Entry 5A86 (X-ray diffraction, 2.25 A resolution); this record covers chains A and B of the 4 polymer chains in the assembly.

Chain A (and B):
Name: Nuclear receptor subfamily 1 group I member 2
From: Homo sapiens
Notes: chain B of this document is another copy of the same molecule, construct and numbering; everything in this record applies to it too
UniProt: O75469 (NR1I2_HUMAN); residues 130-432 here = UniProt positions 130-432
Sequence (314 residues; numbered 119 to 432; the number before each row is that of its first residue):
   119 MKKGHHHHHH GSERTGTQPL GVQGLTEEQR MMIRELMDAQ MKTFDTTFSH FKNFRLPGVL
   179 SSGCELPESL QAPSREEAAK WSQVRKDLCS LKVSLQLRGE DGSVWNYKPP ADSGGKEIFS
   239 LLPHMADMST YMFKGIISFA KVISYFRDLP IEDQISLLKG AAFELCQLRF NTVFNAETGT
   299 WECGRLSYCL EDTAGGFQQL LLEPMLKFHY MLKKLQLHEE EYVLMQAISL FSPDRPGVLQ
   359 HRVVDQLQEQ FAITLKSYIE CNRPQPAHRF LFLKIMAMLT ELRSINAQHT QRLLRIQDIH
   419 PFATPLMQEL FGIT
Disordered / not traced: 119-142, 178-193, 313-315 (chain B: 119-140, 178-191, 311-313, 432)
Construct notes: expression tag (119-129)
Small-molecule neighbours: D7E (4-chloro-N-[(1R)-1-[1-ethyl-6-(trifluoromethyl)benzimidazol-2-yl]ethyl]benzenesulfonamide): L209, V211, L239, H242, M243, M246, F281, Q285, F288, W299, C301, Y306, M323, H327, H407
Curated features (UniProtKB/Swiss-Prot):
  - binding site (hyperforin): S247, Q285 to F288, H407

How chain A and chain B interact:
Residue-residue contacts - 32 pairs, chain A then chain B:
  L174(A) with V177(B), hydrophobic
  P175(A) with W223(B), hydrogen bond (backbone-side chain)
  G176(A) with W223(B), hydrogen bond (backbone-side chain)
  V177(A) with L215(B), hydrophobic
  L213(A) with W223(B), hydrophobic
  L215(A) with V177(B), hydrophobic
  D219(A) with P228(B); E235(B)
  G220(A) with P228(B)
  S221(A) with Y225(B); K226(B); P228(B)
  V222(A) with N224(B); Y225(B); K226(B), hydrogen bond (backbone-backbone)
  W223(A) with P175(B), hydrogen bond (side chain-backbone); G176(B), hydrogen bond (side chain-backbone); V177(B); W223(B), hydrophobic; N224(B); Y225(B)
  N224(A) with V222(B); W223(B); N224(B), hydrogen bond (backbone-backbone)
  Y225(A) with S221(B); V222(B); W223(B)
  K226(A) with S221(B); V222(B), hydrogen bond (backbone-backbone)
  P228(A) with D219(B); S221(B)
  E235(A) with D219(B)
Also at the interface, not in a pair above, chain A (19 interface residues in all): P227, A229, S238
Also at the interface, not in a pair above, chain B (17 interface residues in all): L174, L213, G220, P227

In short:
19 residues of chain A and 17 residues of chain B are in contact, with 7 hydrogen bonds. Polar contacts
include P175(A)-W223(B), G176(A)-W223(B) and V222(A)-K226(B). Ligands of chain A: compound D7E. UniProt lists
6 hyperforin-binding residues on chain A.
Chain A and chain B are both Nuclear receptor subfamily 1 group I member 2 (Homo sapiens); the structure,
Structure of pregnane X receptor in complex with a Sphingosine 1- Phosphate Receptor 1 Antagonist, was
determined by X-ray diffraction.
